Entry 7QH6 (electron microscopy, 3.08 A resolution); this record covers chains E and A of the 46 polymer chains in the assembly.

== Chain E ==
Name: 39S ribosomal protein L3, mitochondrial
From: Homo sapiens
Reference sequence: P09001 (RM03_HUMAN); residue numbers follow UniProt; this construct covers 1-348
Chain sequence (348 residues; each row starts with the number of its first residue):
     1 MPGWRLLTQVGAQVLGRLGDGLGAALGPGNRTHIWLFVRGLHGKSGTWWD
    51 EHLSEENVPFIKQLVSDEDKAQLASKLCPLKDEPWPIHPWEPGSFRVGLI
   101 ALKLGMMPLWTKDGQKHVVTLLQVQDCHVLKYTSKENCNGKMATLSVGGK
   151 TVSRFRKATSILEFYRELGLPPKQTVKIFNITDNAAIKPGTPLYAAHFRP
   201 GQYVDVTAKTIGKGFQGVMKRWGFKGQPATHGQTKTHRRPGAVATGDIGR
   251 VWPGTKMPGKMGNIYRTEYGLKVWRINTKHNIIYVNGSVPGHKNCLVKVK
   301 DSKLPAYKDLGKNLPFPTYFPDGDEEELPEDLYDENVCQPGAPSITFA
Disordered / not traced: 1-44, 225-244
Swiss-Prot annotation at these positions:
  - natural variant: Pro317 (P317R: In COXPD9)

== Chain A ==
Molecule: 16S ribosomal RNA
From: Homo sapiens
Sequence (1559 nucleotides; each row starts with the number of its first residue):
  1671 GCUAAACCUAGCCCCAAACCCACUCCACCUUACUACCAGACAACCUUAGC
  1721 CAAACCAUUUACCCAAAUAAAGUAUAGGCGAUAGAAAUUGAAACCUGGCG
  1771 CAAUAGAUAUAGUACCGCAAGGGAAAGAUGAAAAAUUAUAACCAAGCAUA
  1821 AUAUAGCAAGGACUAACCCCUAUACCUUCUGCAUAAUGAAUUAACUAGAA
  1871 AUAACUUUGCAAGGAGAGCCAAAGCUAAGACCCCCGAAACCAGACGAGCU
  1921 ACCUAAGAACAGCUAAAAGAGCACACCCGUCUAUGUAGCAAAAUAGUGGG
  1971 AAGAUUUAUAGGUAGAGGCGACAAACCUACCGAGCCUGGUGAUAGCUGGU
  2021 UGUCCAAGAUAGAAUCUUAGUUCAACUUUAAAUUUGCCCACAGAACCCUC
  2071 UAAAUCCCCUUGUAAAUUUAACUGUUAGUCCAAAGAGGAACAGCUCUUUG
  2121 GACACUAGGAAAAAACCUUGUAGAGAGAGUAAAAAAUUUAACACCCAUAG
  2171 UAGGCCUAAAAGCAGCCACCAAUUAAGAAAGCGUUCAAGCUCAACACCCA
  2221 CUACCUAAAAAAUCCCAAACAUAUAACUGAACUCCUCACACCCAAUUGGA
  2271 CCAAUCUAUCACCCUAUAGAAGAACUAAUGUUAGUAUAAGUAACAUGAAA
  2321 ACAUUCUCCUCCGCAUAAGCCUGCGUCAGAUUAAAACACUGAACUGACAA
  2371 UUAACAGCCCAAUAUCUACAAUCAACCAACAAGUCAUUAUUACCCUCACU
  2421 GUCAACCCAACACAGGCAUGCUCAUAAGGAAAGGUUAAAAAAAGUAAAAG
  2471 GAACUCGGCAAAUCUUACCCCGCCUGUUUACCAAAAACAUCACCUCUAGC
  2521 AUCACCAGUAUUAGAGGCACCGCCUGCCCAGUGACACAUGUUUAACGGCC
  2571 GCGGUACCCUAACCGUGCAAAGGUAGCAUAAUCACUUGUUCCUUAAAUAG
  2621 GGACCUGUAUGAAUGGCUCCACGAGGGUUCAGCUGUCUCUUACUUUUAAC
  2671 CAGUGAAAUUGACCUGCCCGUGAAGAGGCGGGCAUAACACAGCAAGACGA
  2721 GAAGACCCUAUGGAGCUUUAAUUUAUUAAUGCAAACAGUACCUAACAAAC
  2771 CCACAGGUCCUAAACUACCAAACCUGCAUUAAAAAUUUCGGUUGGGGCGA
  2821 CCUCGGAGCAGAACCCAACCUCCGAGCAGUACAUGCUAAGACUUCACCAG
  2871 UCAAAGCGAACUACUAUACUCAAUUGAUCCAAUAACUUGACCAACGGAAC
  2921 AAGUUACCCUAGGGAUAACAGCGCAAUCCUAUUCUAGAGUCCAUAUCAAC
  2971 AAUAGGGUUUACGACCUCGAUGUUGGAUCAGGACAUCCCGAUGGUGCAGC
  3021 CGCUAUUAAAGGUUCGUUUGUUCAACGAUUAAAGUCCUACGUGAUCUGAG
  3071 UUCAGACCGGAGUAAUCCAGGUCGGUUUCUAUCUACUUUCAAAUUCCUCC
  3121 CUGUACGAAAGGACAAGAGAAAUAAGGCCUACUUCACAAAGCGCCUUCCC
  3171 CCGUAAAUGAUAUCAUCUCAACUUAGUAUUAUACCCACACCCACCCAAGA
  3221 ACAGGGUUU
Disordered / not traced: 1692-1694, 1709-1711, 1733-1736, 1761-1766, 1806-1810, 1936-1970, 2068-2071, 2159-2231, 2350-2362, 2474-2480, 2488-2492, 2545-2649, 2757-2791, 2882-2888, 2952-2971, 2984-3069, 3097-3099, 3110-3112, 3197-3200, 3208-3211, 3229
Sequence notes: conflict U3107 (Unk3109 in 1025814679)

== How chain E and chain A interact ==
Contacting residue pairs (121; chain E residue first):
  Trp48(E) - C3212(A)  base contact
  Trp49(E) - U3228(A)  hydrogen bond to the phosphate
  Lys62(E) - U3228(A)  sugar contact
  Val65(E) - U3228(A)  base contact
  Asp69(E) - U3228(A)  hydrogen bond to the base
  Lys103(E) - C3148(A)  sugar contact
  Met106(E) - C3148(A)  hydrogen bond to the sugar
  Met106(E) - U3150(A)  sugar contact
  Met107(E) - U3150(A)  sugar contact
  Lys116(E) - U3150(A)  base contact
  Lys116(E) - A3151(A)  hydrogen bond to the base
  Val118(E) - U3150(A)  base contact
  Val118(E) - C3164(A)  sugar contact
  Val152(E) - G3226(A)  phosphate contact
  Val152(E) - U3227(A)  phosphate contact
  Ser153(E) - U3227(A)  hydrogen bond to the phosphate
  Ser153(E) - U3228(A)  hydrogen bond to the phosphate
  Arg154(E) - U3228(A)  base contact
  Phe155(E) - U3228(A)  phosphate contact
  Arg156(E) - C3212(A)  base contact
  Arg156(E) - U3227(A)  hydrogen bond to the base
  Arg156(E) - U3228(A)  phosphate contact
  Lys157(E) - A3207(A)  base contact
  Ile161(E) - A3207(A)  base contact
  Tyr165(E) - A3207(A)  hydrogen bond to the base
  Lys173(E) - A3207(A)  hydrogen bond to the base
  Gln174(E) - A3207(A)  hydrogen bond to the base
  Gln174(E) - G3225(A)  hydrogen bond to the sugar
  Gln174(E) - G3226(A)  sugar contact
  Val176(E) - A3207(A)  base contact
  Lys177(E) - C3205(A)  salt bridge to the phosphate
  Thr207(E) - C3204(A)  phosphate contact
  Thr210(E) - G3147(A)  sugar contact
  Thr210(E) - C3148(A)  phosphate contact
  Ile211(E) - C3148(A)  hydrogen bond to the phosphate
  Ile211(E) - A3159(A)  phosphate contact
  Ile211(E) - A3218(A)  phosphate contact
  Gly212(E) - A3218(A)  hydrogen bond to the phosphate
  Gly212(E) - G3219(A)  phosphate contact
  Lys213(E) - A3160(A)  phosphate contact
  Gly214(E) - G3219(A)  phosphate contact
  Gly214(E) - A3220(A)  phosphate contact
  Phe215(E) - A2458(A)  hydrogen bond to the sugar
  Phe215(E) - A2459(A)  sugar contact
  Phe215(E) - A2711(A)  sugar contact
  Phe215(E) - G2712(A)  sugar contact
  Phe215(E) - A3220(A)  hydrogen bond to the phosphate
  Gln216(E) - A2459(A)  sugar contact
  Gly217(E) - A2459(A)  hydrogen bond to the phosphate
  Met219(E) - U2660(A)  sugar contact
  Met219(E) - U2661(A)  phosphate contact
  Lys220(E) - A2662(A)  salt bridge to the phosphate
  Lys220(E) - A3160(A)  salt bridge to the phosphate
  Arg221(E) - U3107(A)  sugar contact
  Arg221(E) - U3108(A)  salt bridge to the phosphate
  Trp222(E) - A3145(A)  phosphate contact
  Trp222(E) - G3146(A)  phosphate contact
  Thr245(E) - A2715(A)  sugar contact
  Gly246(E) - A2715(A)  hydrogen bond to the sugar
  Gly246(E) - G2716(A)  sugar contact
  Asp247(E) - G2695(A)  base contact
  Ile248(E) - U2233(A)  sugar contact
  Ile248(E) - A2715(A)  hydrogen bond to the sugar
  Gly249(E) - A2715(A)  base contact
  Gly249(E) - G2716(A)  sugar contact
  Arg250(E) - U2233(A)  hydrogen bond to the base
  Arg250(E) - C2687(A)  hydrogen bond to the phosphate
  Arg250(E) - C2688(A)  salt bridge to the phosphate
  Arg250(E) - A2715(A)  base contact
  Arg250(E) - A3105(A)  sugar contact
  Val251(E) - A2715(A)  base contact
  Val251(E) - A3105(A)  hydrogen bond to the sugar
  Val251(E) - C3106(A)  sugar contact
  Trp252(E) - U2233(A)  sugar contact
  Trp252(E) - C3106(A)  sugar contact
  Pro253(E) - C3106(A)  phosphate contact
  Pro253(E) - U3107(A)  phosphate contact
  Gly254(E) - C3106(A)  hydrogen bond to the phosphate
  Gly254(E) - U3107(A)  hydrogen bond to the phosphate
  Thr255(E) - C3106(A)  sugar contact
  Thr255(E) - U3107(A)  sugar contact
  Met257(E) - G2712(A)  hydrogen bond to the base
  Met257(E) - C2713(A)  sugar contact
  Met257(E) - C3106(A)  base contact
  Met257(E) - U3107(A)  hydrogen bond to the sugar
  Pro258(E) - G2712(A)  sugar contact
  Pro258(E) - U3107(A)  hydrogen bond to the sugar
  Gly259(E) - U3107(A)  sugar contact
  Lys260(E) - A3220(A)  salt bridge to the phosphate
  Asn263(E) - A3218(A)  hydrogen bond to the phosphate
  Ile264(E) - U3108(A)  base contact
  Tyr265(E) - C3204(A)  sugar contact
  Tyr265(E) - C3205(A)  sugar contact
  Arg266(E) - G3146(A)  phosphate contact
  Thr267(E) - C3204(A)  sugar contact
  Glu268(E) - G3146(A)  hydrogen bond to the base
  Glu268(E) - U3166(A)  base contact
  Tyr269(E) - U3166(A)  hydrogen bond to the sugar
  Tyr269(E) - C3168(A)  base contact
  Tyr269(E) - A3203(A)  hydrogen bond to the sugar
  Gly287(E) - C3165(A)  sugar contact
  Ser288(E) - G3147(A)  base contact
  Ser288(E) - C3148(A)  hydrogen bond to the sugar
  Val289(E) - C3148(A)  sugar contact
  Pro290(E) - G3147(A)  sugar contact
  Gly291(E) - C3148(A)  sugar contact
  His292(E) - A3217(A)  base contact
  His292(E) - A3218(A)  salt bridge to the phosphate
  Lys293(E) - C3149(A)  salt bridge to the phosphate
  Lys293(E) - A3158(A)  salt bridge to the phosphate
  Lys293(E) - A3217(A)  base contact
  Asn294(E) - A3217(A)  base contact
  Lys298(E) - C3204(A)  salt bridge to the phosphate
  Lys298(E) - C3205(A)  salt bridge to the phosphate
  Lys300(E) - A3203(A)  hydrogen bond to the phosphate
  Lys300(E) - C3204(A)  salt bridge to the phosphate
  Lys303(E) - U3202(A)  hydrogen bond to the phosphate
  Lys303(E) - A3203(A)  salt bridge to the phosphate
  Leu304(E) - C3168(A)  sugar contact
  Pro305(E) - C3168(A)  sugar contact
  Pro305(E) - C3169(A)  phosphate contact
Other interface residues (no listed pair), chain E (79 interface residues in all): Pro108, Phe164, Ile178, Asn180, Lys209, Met261, Gly270, Leu271, Asn286
Other interface residues (no listed pair), chain A (52 interface residues in all): A2460, U3104, U3109, C3206, G3224

== In short ==
Chain E and chain A form an interface of 79 and 52 residues respectively, with 33 hydrogen bonds and 13 salt
bridges. Among the polar pairs are Asp69(E)-U3228(A), Lys116(E)-A3151(A) and Arg156(E)-U3227(A).
Chain E is 39S ribosomal protein L3, mitochondrial and chain A is 16S ribosomal RNA, both from Homo sapiens;
the structure, Cryo-EM structure of the human mtLSU assembly intermediate upon MRM2 depletion - class 1, was
determined by electron microscopy together with 7QH7 from the same study.
